7RE3 - chains D and T of the 16 polymer chains in the assembly; structure by electron microscopy, 3.33 A resolution.

# Chain D
Molecule: Non-structural protein 8
Source organism: Severe acute respiratory syndrome coronavirus 2
Reference sequence: P0DTD1 (R1AB_SARS2); residues 1-198 here correspond to UniProt positions 3943-4140 (UniProt number = residue number + 3942)
Chain sequence (199 residues; numbered 0 to 198; the number before each row is that of its first residue; numbering starts at 0):
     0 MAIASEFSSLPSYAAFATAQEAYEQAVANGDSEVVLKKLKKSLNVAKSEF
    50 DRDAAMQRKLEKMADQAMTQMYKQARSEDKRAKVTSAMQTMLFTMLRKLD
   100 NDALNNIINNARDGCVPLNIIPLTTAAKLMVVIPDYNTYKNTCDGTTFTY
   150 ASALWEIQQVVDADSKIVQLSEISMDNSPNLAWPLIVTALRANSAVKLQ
Not modelled in the structure: 0-6, 192-198
Construct notes: initiating methionine (0)
Residues lining bound ligands: chapso (1N7): Ala-63, Ala-66, Met-67, Met-70
Curated features (UniProtKB/Swiss-Prot):
  - site: Gln-198 (Cleavage)

# Chain T
Molecule: Template RNA
Sequence (55 nucleotides; row label = number of the first residue in the row):
     1 CUAUCCCCAUGUGAUUUUAAUAGCUUCUUAGGAGAAUGACGUAGCAUGCU
    51 ACGCG
Not modelled in the structure: 1-17, 55

# Chain D / chain T interface
Contacting residue pairs (6):
  Asn-43(D) with A39(T), hydrogen bond to the phosphate; C40(T), hydrogen bond to the phosphate
  Lys-61(D) with U29(T), phosphate contact
  Met-62(D) with A30(T), phosphate contact
  Gln-65(D) with U28(T), sugar contact; U29(T), sugar contact
Interface residues without a listed pair, chain D (5 interface residues in all): Lys-40
Interface residues without a listed pair, chain T (6 interface residues in all): G41

# Summary
5 residues of chain D face 6 of chain T across their interface; the contacts include 2 hydrogen bonds. Among
the polar pairs are Asn-43(D)/A39(T) and Asn-43(D)/C40(T). Chain D binds chapso.
Chain D is Non-structural protein 8 (Severe acute respiratory syndrome coronavirus 2) and chain T is Template
RNA; the structure, SARS-CoV-2 replication-transcription complex bound to nsp13 helicase - nsp13(2)-RTC dimer,
was determined by electron microscopy (same publication as 7RDX, 7RDY, 7RDZ, 7RE0, 7RE1 and 7RE2).
